3MIN - chains B and D of the 4 polymer chains in the assembly; structure by X-ray diffraction, 2.03 A resolution.

Chain B (and D):
Protein: Nitrogenase molybdenum iron protein
Source organism: Azotobacter vinelandii
Notes: EC 1.18.6.1; chain D of this document is another copy of the same molecule, construct and numbering; everything in this record applies to it too
Reference sequence: P07329 (NIFK_AZOVI); residues 2-523 here correspond to UniProt positions 1-522 (UniProt number = residue number - 1)
Sequence (522 residues; row label = number of the first residue in the row):
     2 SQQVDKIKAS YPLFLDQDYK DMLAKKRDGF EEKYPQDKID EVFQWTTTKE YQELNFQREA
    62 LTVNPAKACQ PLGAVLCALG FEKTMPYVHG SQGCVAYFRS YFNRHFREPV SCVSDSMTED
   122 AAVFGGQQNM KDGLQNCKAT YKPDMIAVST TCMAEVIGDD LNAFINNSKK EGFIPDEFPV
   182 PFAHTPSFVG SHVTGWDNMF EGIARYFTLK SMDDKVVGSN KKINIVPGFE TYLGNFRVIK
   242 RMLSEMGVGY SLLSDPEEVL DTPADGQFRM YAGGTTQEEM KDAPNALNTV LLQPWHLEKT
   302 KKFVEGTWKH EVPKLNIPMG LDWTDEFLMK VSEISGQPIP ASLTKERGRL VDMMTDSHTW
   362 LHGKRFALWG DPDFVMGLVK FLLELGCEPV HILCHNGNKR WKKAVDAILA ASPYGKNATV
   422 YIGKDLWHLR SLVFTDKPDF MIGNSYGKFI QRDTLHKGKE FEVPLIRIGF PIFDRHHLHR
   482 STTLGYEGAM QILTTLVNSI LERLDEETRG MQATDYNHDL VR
Metal / ion sites: fe(8)-S(7) cluster Fe: C70, C95, C153 (shared with 3 residues of chain A); Ca2+ site 1: R108, E109 (shared with D353(D), D357(D) of chain D); Ca2+ site 2: D353, D357 (shared with R108(D), E109(D) of chain D)
Small-molecule neighbours: fe(8)-S(7) cluster (CLF): C70, P72, S92, G94, C95, Y98, F99, T152, C153, S188

Interface between chain B and chain D:
Residue-residue contacts (134; chain B residue first):
  S11(B) - Y517(D)  hydrogen bond (backbone-side chain)
  S11(B) - N518(D)  hydrogen bond
  Y12(B) - E508(D)  hydrogen bond
  Y12(B) - T509(D)
  Y12(B) - T515(D)
  Y12(B) - Y517(D)
  Y12(B) - N518(D)
  F15(B) - Y517(D)
  L16(B) - A514(D)
  L16(B) - Y517(D)
  K34(B) - Q513(D)
  Q37(B) - Q513(D)  hydrogen bond
  R105(B) - V522(D)
  R108(B) - D357(D)
  R108(B) - R523(D)  hydrogen bond (side chain-backbone)
  E109(B) - D353(D)
  R238(B) - R350(D)
  E259(B) - K346(D)  salt bridge
  E259(B) - R350(D)  salt bridge
  D262(B) - R350(D)  salt bridge
  T263(B) - D353(D)
  P264(B) - K346(D)
  P264(B) - G349(D)
  A265(B) - G349(D)  hydrogen bond (backbone-backbone)
  A265(B) - V352(D)
  A265(B) - D353(D)
  K346(B) - E259(D)  salt bridge
  K346(B) - P264(D)
  G349(B) - P264(D)
  G349(B) - A265(D)  hydrogen bond (backbone-backbone)
  R350(B) - R238(D)
  R350(B) - E259(D)  salt bridge
  R350(B) - D262(D)  salt bridge
  R350(B) - R481(D)
  V352(B) - A265(D)
  D353(B) - E109(D)
  D353(B) - T263(D)
  D353(B) - A265(D)
  M354(B) - H478(D)
  M354(B) - R481(D)  hydrogen bond
  D357(B) - R108(D)
  D357(B) - H477(D)
  D357(B) - H478(D)
  S358(B) - H477(D)  hydrogen bond
  S358(B) - H478(D)  hydrogen bond
  W361(B) - H477(D)
  S446(B) - L521(D)
  Y447(B) - L521(D)  hydrophobic
  K449(B) - D506(D)  salt bridge
  K449(B) - H519(D)
  K449(B) - D520(D)  hydrogen bond (side chain-backbone)
  F450(B) - H519(D)
  Q452(B) - R510(D)
  R453(B) - R510(D)
  R453(B) - M512(D)
  R453(B) - D516(D)  salt bridge
  D454(B) - M512(D)
  L456(B) - R510(D)
  H457(B) - M512(D)
  E463(B) - R510(D)  salt bridge
  R468(B) - D506(D)  salt bridge
  F474(B) - L521(D)
  F474(B) - V522(D)
  F474(B) - R523(D)  hydrogen bond (backbone-backbone)
  D475(B) - L502(D)
  D475(B) - D506(D)
  D475(B) - L521(D)  hydrogen bond (backbone-backbone)
  D475(B) - R523(D)
  R476(B) - N499(D)
  R476(B) - L502(D)
  R476(B) - E503(D)  salt bridge
  R476(B) - D506(D)  salt bridge
  H477(B) - D357(D)
  H477(B) - S358(D)  hydrogen bond
  H477(B) - W361(D)
  H477(B) - T495(D)
  H477(B) - V498(D)
  H477(B) - N499(D)
  H477(B) - L502(D)
  H477(B) - R523(D)
  H478(B) - M354(D)
  H478(B) - D357(D)
  H478(B) - S358(D)  hydrogen bond
  H478(B) - T495(D)
  L479(B) - N499(D)
  R481(B) - R350(D)
  R481(B) - M354(D)
  R481(B) - M491(D)
  M491(B) - R481(D)
  T495(B) - H477(D)
  T495(B) - H478(D)
  V498(B) - H477(D)
  N499(B) - R476(D)
  N499(B) - H477(D)
  N499(B) - L479(D)
  L502(B) - D475(D)
  L502(B) - R476(D)
  L502(B) - H477(D)
  E503(B) - R476(D)  salt bridge
  D506(B) - K449(D)  salt bridge
  D506(B) - R468(D)  salt bridge
  D506(B) - D475(D)
  D506(B) - R476(D)  salt bridge
  E508(B) - Y12(D)  hydrogen bond
  T509(B) - Y12(D)
  R510(B) - Q452(D)
  R510(B) - R453(D)
  R510(B) - L456(D)
  R510(B) - E463(D)  salt bridge
  M512(B) - R453(D)
  M512(B) - D454(D)
  M512(B) - H457(D)
  Q513(B) - K34(D)  hydrogen bond
  Q513(B) - Q37(D)  hydrogen bond
  T515(B) - Y12(D)
  D516(B) - R453(D)  salt bridge
  Y517(B) - S11(D)  hydrogen bond (side chain-backbone)
  Y517(B) - Y12(D)
  Y517(B) - F15(D)
  N518(B) - S11(D)  hydrogen bond
  N518(B) - Y12(D)
  H519(B) - K449(D)
  H519(B) - F450(D)
  D520(B) - K449(D)  hydrogen bond (backbone-side chain)
  L521(B) - S446(D)
  L521(B) - Y447(D)  hydrophobic
  L521(B) - F450(D)  hydrophobic
  L521(B) - F474(D)
  L521(B) - D475(D)  hydrogen bond (backbone-backbone)
  V522(B) - R105(D)
  V522(B) - F474(D)  hydrophobic
  R523(B) - R108(D)  hydrogen bond (backbone-side chain)
  R523(B) - F474(D)  hydrogen bond (backbone-backbone)
  R523(B) - H477(D)  hydrogen bond (backbone-side chain)
Also at the interface, not in a pair above, chain B (70 interface residues in all): P13, F44, E258, L494, L505, E507, A514
Also at the interface, not in a pair above, chain D (69 interface residues in all): P13, L16, F44, E258, L505, E507

In short:
70 residues of chain B face 69 of chain D across their interface, with 25 hydrogen bonds and 18 salt bridges.
Among the polar pairs are E259(B)-K346(D), E259(B)-R350(D) and D262(B)-R350(D). Bound to chain B: fe(8)-S(7)
cluster.
Chain B and chain D are both Nitrogenase molybdenum iron protein (Azotobacter vinelandii); the structure,
Nitrogenase mofe protein from azotobacter vinelandii, oxidized state, was determined by X-ray diffraction,
deposited together with 2MIN.
